PDB entry 8D9S | electron microscopy, 20.00 A resolution (very low resolution: no residue pairs are listed; an interface is given only as per-side residue counts) | chains L and S of the 60 polymer chains in the assembly

Chain L:
Name: Protein Nef
Source organism: Human immunodeficiency virus 1
UniProt: Q90VU7 (Q90VU7_9HIV1); residues 2-206 here = UniProt positions 2-206
Chain sequence (213 residues; row label = number of the first residue in the row):
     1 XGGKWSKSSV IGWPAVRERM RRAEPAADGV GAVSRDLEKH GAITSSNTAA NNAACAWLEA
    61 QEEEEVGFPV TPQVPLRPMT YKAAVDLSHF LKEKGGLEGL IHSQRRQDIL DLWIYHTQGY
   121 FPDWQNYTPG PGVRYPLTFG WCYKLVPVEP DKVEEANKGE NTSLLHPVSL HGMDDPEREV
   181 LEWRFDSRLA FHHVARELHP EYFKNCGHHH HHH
Not modelled in the structure: 1-157, 168-213
Modified positions: MYR (myristic acid) at position 1
Construct notes: expression tag (1, 207-213)

Chain S:
Name: AP-1 complex subunit sigma-3
Source organism: Homo sapiens
UniProt: Q96PC3 (AP1S3_HUMAN); residue numbers follow UniProt; this construct covers 1-154
Chain sequence (154 residues; row label = number of the first residue in the row):
     1 MIHFILLFSR QGKLRLQKWY ITLPDKERKK ITREIVQIIL SRGHRTSSFV DWKELKLVYK
    61 RYASLYFCCA IENQDNELLT LEIVHRYVEL LDKYFGNVCE LDIIFNFEKA YFILDEFIIG
   121 GEIQETSKKI AVKAIEDSDM LQEVSTVSQT MGER
Not modelled in the structure: 143-154

How chain L and chain S interact:
At this resolution (20 A) residue pairs are not listed: 5 residues of chain L and 6 of chain S lie at the interface.

Summary:
5 residues of chain L and 6 residues of chain S are in contact.
Chain L is Protein Nef (Human immunodeficiency virus 1) and chain S is AP-1 complex subunit sigma-3 (Homo
sapiens); the structure, AP-1, Arf1, Nef lattice on MHC-I lipopeptide incorporated wide membrane tubes,
centered on beta-Arf1, was determined by electron microscopy (same publication as 7UX3, 8D4C, 8D4D, 8D4E,
8D4F, 8D4G and 5 further entries).
